Entry 7F4A (X-ray diffraction, 2.00 A resolution); this record covers chains A and B.

[Chain A]
Name: Transcription initiation factor TFIID subunit 14
From: Saccharomyces cerevisiae (strain ATCC 204508 / S288c)
UniProt: P35189 (TAF14_YEAST); residue numbers follow UniProt; this construct covers 2-137
Amino-acid sequence (136 residues; row label = number of the first residue in the row):
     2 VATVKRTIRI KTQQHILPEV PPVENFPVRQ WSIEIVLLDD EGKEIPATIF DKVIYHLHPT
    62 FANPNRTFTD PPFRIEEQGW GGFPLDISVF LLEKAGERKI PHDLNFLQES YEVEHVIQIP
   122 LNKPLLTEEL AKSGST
From the paper describing this entry:
  - mutagenesis - W81A: abolished binding to Histone H3 (chain B)
  - specificity-determining residues: Val29, Ala63
  - mutagenesis - A63P (1.4-fold): increased binding to Histone H3 (chain B)
  - mutagenesis - A63P: unchanged binding to K9ac

[Chain B]
Name: Histone H3
UniProt: P61830 (H3_YEAST); residues 5-13 here correspond to UniProt positions 6-14 (UniProt number = residue number + 1)
Amino-acid sequence (10 residues; numbered 4 to 13; the number before each row is that of its first residue):
     4 XQTARKSTGG
Disordered / not traced: 10-13
Differences from the reference sequence: acetylation (4)
Modified / non-standard residues: ACE (acetyl group) at position 4; Lys9 ((2S)-2-azanyl-6-benzamido-hexanoic acid; LBZ)
From the paper describing this entry:
  - mutagenesis - R8A: decreased catalytic activity

[How chain A and chain B interact]
Residue-residue contacts (23):
  Phe27(A) - Ala7(B)  hydrophobic
  Arg30(A) - ACE_4(B)
  His59(A) - Lys9(B)
  Thr61(A) - Lys9(B)
  Phe62(A) - Lys9(B)
  Gly80(A) - Lys9(B)
  Trp81(A) - Ala7(B)
  Trp81(A) - Lys9(B)
  Gly82(A) - Ala7(B)
  Gly82(A) - Arg8(B)
  Gly82(A) - Lys9(B)
  Gly83(A) - Ala7(B)  hydrogen bond (backbone-backbone)
  Gly83(A) - Arg8(B)
  Gly83(A) - Lys9(B)  hydrogen bond (backbone-backbone)
  Phe84(A) - Arg8(B)
  Phe84(A) - Lys9(B)
  Pro85(A) - Arg8(B)
  Asp104(A) - Arg8(B)  salt bridge
  Leu105(A) - Arg8(B)
  Asn106(A) - Arg8(B)
  Phe107(A) - Gln5(B)
  Leu108(A) - Gln5(B)  hydrogen bond (backbone-backbone)
  Leu108(A) - Thr6(B)
Interface residues without a listed pair, chain A (17 interface residues in all): Gln79
Interface features reported in the paper:
  - specific contacts: Asp104(A)-Arg8(B) (salt bridge)
  - interface residues, chain A: His59(A)

[Summary]
The interface between chain A and chain B involves 17 residues on one side and 6 on the other, with 3 hydrogen
bonds and 1 salt bridge. Among the polar pairs are Asp104(A)-Arg8(B), Gly83(A)-Ala7(B) and Gly83(A)-Lys9(B).
The paper describes a salt bridge between Asp104(A) and Arg8(B). The paper reports that W81A of chain A
abolishes binding to Histone H3 (chain B); the interface residue His59(A); 3 substitutions were tested in all.
Here chain A is Transcription initiation factor TFIID subunit 14 (Saccharomyces cerevisiae (strain ATCC 204508
/ S288c)) and chain B is Histone H3. Entry 7F4A (Crystal structure of Taf14 YEATS domain in complex with
H3K9bz peptide) was determined by X-ray diffraction together with 7F3S, 7F4E, 7F51 and 7F5M from the same
study.
